PDB entry 9FCG | X-ray diffraction, 1.54 A resolution | chain A

Chain A:
Protein: 1-(5-phosphoribosyl)-5-[(5-phosphoribosylamino)methylideneamino] imidazole-4-carboxamide isomerase, chloroplastic
From: Medicago truncatula
Notes: EC 5.3.1.16
UniProtKB: G7IFI7 (G7IFI7_MEDTR); residue numbers follow UniProt; this construct covers 42-312
Chain sequence (274 residues; each row starts with the number of its first residue):
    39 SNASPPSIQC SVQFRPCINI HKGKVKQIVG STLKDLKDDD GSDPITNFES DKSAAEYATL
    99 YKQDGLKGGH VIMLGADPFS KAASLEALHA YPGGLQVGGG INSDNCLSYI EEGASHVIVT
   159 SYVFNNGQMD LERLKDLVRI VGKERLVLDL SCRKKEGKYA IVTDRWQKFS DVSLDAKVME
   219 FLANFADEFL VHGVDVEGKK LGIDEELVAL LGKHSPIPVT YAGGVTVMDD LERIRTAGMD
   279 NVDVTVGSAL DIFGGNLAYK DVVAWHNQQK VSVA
Disordered / not traced: 39-48, 76-79, 310-312
Construct notes: expression tag (39-41); engineered mutation Asn57 (Asp in G7IFI7)
Swiss-Prot annotation at these positions:
  - binding site (5-[(5-phospho-1-deoxy-D-ribulos-1-ylimino)methylamino]-1-(5-phospho-beta-D-ribosyl)imidazole-4-carboxamide): Gln65, His108, Gly138, Thr158, Ser159, Asp187, Trp204, Gly236, Gly262, Gly285, Ser286
  - binding site (Na(+)): Gln65, Ile66, Ser159, Phe162, Glu235
  - binding site (1-(5-phospho-beta-D-ribosyl)-5-[(5-phospho-beta-D-ribosylamino)methylideneamino]imidazole-4-carboxamide): Gly68, Gly138, Thr158, Ser159, Asp187, Arg203, Trp204, His230, Gly236, Gly262, Gly285, Ser286
  - mutagenesis: Leu74 to Ser80 (Strongly impaired catalytic efficiency)
Ion coordination: Na+ site 1: Gln65, Ile66, Glu235 (together with PrFAR); Na+ site 2: Ser159, Phe162
Residues lining bound ligands: PrFAR (2ER; [(2R,3S,4R,5R)-5-[4-aminocarbonyl-5-[[(Z)-[(3R,4R)-3,4-dihydroxy-2-oxo-5-phosphonooxy-pentyl]iminomethyl]amino]imidazol-1-yl]-3,4-dihydroxy-oxolan-2-yl]methyl dihydrogen phosphate): Cys55, Asn57, Gln65, Ile66, Gly68, Leu71, His108, Ile110, Leu112, Gly136, Gly137, Gly138, Ile139, Ile156, Val157, Thr158, Ser159, Asp187, Ser189, Arg203, Trp204, Leu228, His230, Val234, Glu235, Gly236, Ala260, Gly261, Gly262, Val263, Thr283, Val284, Gly285, Ser286

Overview:
Bound to chain A: PrFAR. Gln65, Ile66 and Glu235 coordinate Na+ site 1. The Na+ site 2 is built by Ser159 and
Phe162. UniProt lists 11 residues binding
5-[(5-phospho-1-deoxy-D-ribulos-1-ylimino)methylamino]-1-(5-phospho-beta-D-ribosyl)imidazole-4-carboxamide, 5
Na+-binding residues, 12 residues binding
1-(5-phospho-beta-D-ribosyl)-5-[(5-phospho-beta-D-ribosylamino)methylideneamino]imidazole-4-carboxamide and 7
mutagenesis sites.
Chain A is 1-(5-phosphoribosyl)-5-[(5-phosphoribosylamino)methylideneamino] imidazole-4-carboxamide isomerase,
chloroplastic (Medicago truncatula); the structure, Medicago truncatula 5'-ProFAR isomerase (HISN3) D57N
mutant in complex with PrFAR, was determined by X-ray diffraction, deposited together with 9FCF.
